PDB entry 3PXJ | X-ray diffraction, 2.30 A resolution | chain A

# Chain A
Protein: Tyrosine-protein phosphatase Lar
From: Drosophila melanogaster
Notes: EC 3.1.3.48; fragment: Ig domains 1 and 2
UniProt: P16621 (LAR_DROME); residue numbers follow UniProt; this construct covers 32-237
Sequence (210 residues; each row starts with the number of its first residue):
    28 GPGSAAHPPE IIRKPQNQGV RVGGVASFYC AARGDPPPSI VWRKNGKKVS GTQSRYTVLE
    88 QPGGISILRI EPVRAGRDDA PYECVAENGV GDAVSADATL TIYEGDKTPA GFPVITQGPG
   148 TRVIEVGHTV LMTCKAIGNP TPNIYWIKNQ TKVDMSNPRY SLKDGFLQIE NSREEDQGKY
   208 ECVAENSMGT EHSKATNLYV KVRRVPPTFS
Not modelled in the structure: 28-31, 231-237
Sequence notes: expression tag (28-31)
UniProt features mapped onto this chain:
  - binding site (heparin): Arg70 to Arg82
  - glycosylation: Asn176 (N-linked (GlcNAc...) asparagine)
Disulfides: Cys57-Cys111, Cys161-Cys209
Reported in the primary citation:
  - contacts within the chain: Val52-His219 (hydrophobic contact), Arg96-Glu208 (salt bridge)
  - mutagenesis - V52N/E218N: unchanged binding to heparin

# Overview
From UniProt: 13 heparin-binding residues. The paper reports that V52N/E218N leave binding to heparin
unchanged; contacts within the chain involving Val52, His219 and Arg96 among others.
Chain A is Tyrosine-protein phosphatase Lar (Drosophila melanogaster); the structure, Tandem Ig repeats of
Dlar, was determined by X-ray diffraction together with 3PXH from the same study.
